Entry 2NYP (X-ray diffraction, 1.84 A resolution); this record covers chain A.

# Chain A
Protein: Beta-lactamase II
From: Bacillus cereus
Notes: EC 3.5.2.6
Reference sequence: P04190 (BLA2_BACCE); residues 7-227 here correspond to UniProt positions 37-257 (UniProt number = residue number + 30)
Chain sequence (221 residues; row label = number of the first residue in the row):
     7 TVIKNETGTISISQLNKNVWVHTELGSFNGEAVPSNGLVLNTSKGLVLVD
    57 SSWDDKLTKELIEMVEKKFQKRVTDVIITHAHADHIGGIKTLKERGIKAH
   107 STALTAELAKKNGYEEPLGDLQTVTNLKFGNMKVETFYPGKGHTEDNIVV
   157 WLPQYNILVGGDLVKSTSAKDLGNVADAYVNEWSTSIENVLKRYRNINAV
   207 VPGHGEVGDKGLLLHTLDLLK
Unresolved in the structure: 33-38
Differences from the reference sequence: engineered mutation His-91 (Arg121 in P04190), Asp-168 (Cys198 in P04190)
Bound ions: Zn2+ site 1: His-86, His-88, His-149; Zn2+ site 2: His-91, Asp-168

# Summary
The Zn2+ site 1 is built by His-86, His-88 and His-149. The Zn2+ site 2 is built by His-91 and Asp-168.
Chain A is Beta-lactamase II (Bacillus cereus); the structure, Structure of beta-lactamase II from Bacillus
cereus. R121H, C221D doble mutant with two zinc ions, was determined by X-ray diffraction (same publication as
2NZE, 2NZF and 2NXA).
